Entry 5L1H (X-ray diffraction, 3.80 A resolution); this record covers chains A and D of the 4 polymer chains in the assembly.

Chain A (and D):
Name: Glutamate receptor 2
From: Rattus norvegicus
Notes: fragment: with deletions of 397-398, 402-405, 566-587; chain D of this document is another copy of the same molecule, construct and numbering; everything in this record applies to it too
Reference sequence: P19491 (GRIA2_RAT); aligned in 2 segments with insertions or deletions, so no single offset holds: 10-544 ~ UniProt 25-565; 567-826 ~ UniProt 588-847
Amino-acid sequence (803 residues; numbered 10 to 831; 19 numbers in that range are skipped by the numbering (no residue carries them; nothing is unmodelled there); the number before each row is that of its first residue):
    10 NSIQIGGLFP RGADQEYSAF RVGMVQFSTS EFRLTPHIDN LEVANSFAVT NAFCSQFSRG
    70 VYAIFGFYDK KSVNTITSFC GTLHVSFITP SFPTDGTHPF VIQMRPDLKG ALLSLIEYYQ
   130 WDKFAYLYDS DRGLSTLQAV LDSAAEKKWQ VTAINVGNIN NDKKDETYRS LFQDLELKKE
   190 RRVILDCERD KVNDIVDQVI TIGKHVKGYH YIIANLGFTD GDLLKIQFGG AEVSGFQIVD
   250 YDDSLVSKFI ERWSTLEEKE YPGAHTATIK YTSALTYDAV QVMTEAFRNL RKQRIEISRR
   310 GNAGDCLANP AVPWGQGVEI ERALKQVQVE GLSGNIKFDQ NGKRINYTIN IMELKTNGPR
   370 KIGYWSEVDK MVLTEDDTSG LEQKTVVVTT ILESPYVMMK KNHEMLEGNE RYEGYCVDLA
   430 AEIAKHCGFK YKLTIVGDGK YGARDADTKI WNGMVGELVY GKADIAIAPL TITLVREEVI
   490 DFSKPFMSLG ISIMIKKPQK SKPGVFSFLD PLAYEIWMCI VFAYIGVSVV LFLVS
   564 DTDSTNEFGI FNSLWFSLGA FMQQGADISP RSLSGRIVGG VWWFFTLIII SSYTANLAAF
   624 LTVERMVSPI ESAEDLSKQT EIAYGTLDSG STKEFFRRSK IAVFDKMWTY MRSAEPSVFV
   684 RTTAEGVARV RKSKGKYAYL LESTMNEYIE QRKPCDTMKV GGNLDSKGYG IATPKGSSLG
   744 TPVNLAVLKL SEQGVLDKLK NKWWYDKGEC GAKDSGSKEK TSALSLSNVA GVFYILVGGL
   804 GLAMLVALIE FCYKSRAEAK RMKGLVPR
Disordered / not traced: 564-572, 589-594, 817-831 (chain D: 564-572, 589-591, 817-831)
Disulfides: C63-C315, C718-C773
Glycans and other covalent adducts: N-acetylglucosamine (NAG) linked to N355
Construct notes: engineered mutation E241 (Asn256 in P19491), D385 (Asn406 in P19491), Q392 (Asn413 in P19491), A589 (Cys610 in P19491); linker (564-566); cloning artifact (827-831)
Ligand contacts: GYK ((8R)-5-(4-aminophenyl)-N,8-dimethyl-8,9-dihydro-2H,7H-[1,3]dioxolo[4,5-h][2,3]benzodiazepine-7-carboxamide): P512, S516, F517, D519, P520, Y616, N619, L620, F623, L624, S788, S790, N791
Swiss-Prot annotation at these positions:
  - glycosylation: N355 (N-linked (GlcNAc...) asparagine)
  - binding site (L-glutamate): S654, T655, E705
  - site: I633 (Crucial to convey clamshell closure to channel opening), R660 (Interaction with the cone snail toxin Con-ikot-ikot), K752 (Interaction with the cone snail toxin Con-ikot-ikot)
  - modified residue (Phosphoserine): S662, S696
  - lipidation: C815 (S-palmitoyl cysteine)
Reported in the primary citation:
  - binding site for GYK: S516, F517, D519, P520, S615, Y616, L620, F623, S788, N791
  - mutagenesis - D519A: increased binding to GYK
  - mutagenesis - S615A, F623A (IC50 = 153 +/- 8 uM), S788A: decreased binding to GYK
  - conformationally variable residues (helix shift): D519, F623, N791

Interface between chain A and chain D:
Pairs across the interface (87):
  T482(A) - E755(D)
  L483(A) - L748(D)
  L483(A) - L751(D)  hydrophobic
  L483(A) - K752(D)
  L483(A) - E755(D)  hydrogen bond (backbone-side chain)
  E486(A) - K493(D)  salt bridge
  E486(A) - N747(D)  hydrogen bond
  E486(A) - L748(D)
  E486(A) - L751(D)
  F491(A) - K493(D)  hydrogen bond (backbone-side chain)
  S492(A) - K493(D)
  K493(A) - E486(D)  salt bridge
  K493(A) - F491(D)
  K493(A) - S492(D)
  P494(A) - P494(D)  hydrophobic
  S497(A) - S729(D)  hydrogen bond
  F517(A) - I611(D)  hydrophobic
  W578(A) - L596(D)  hydrophobic
  W578(A) - R599(D)
  L581(A) - R599(D)
  L581(A) - I600(D)  hydrophobic
  F584(A) - W606(D)
  M585(A) - Q587(D)
  M585(A) - G602(D)
  M585(A) - G603(D)
  M585(A) - W606(D)
  Q586(A) - Q587(D)
  I613(A) - L610(D)  hydrophobic
  Y616(A) - I611(D)
  Y616(A) - S614(D)
  T617(A) - S614(D)  hydrogen bond
  L620(A) - S615(D)
  L620(A) - A618(D)
  A621(A) - A618(D)  hydrophobic
  L624(A) - N619(D)
  T625(A) - A622(D)
  T625(A) - T625(D)
  R628(A) - V626(D)
  R661(A) - E755(D)  hydrogen bond (side chain-backbone)
  I664(A) - K761(D)
  L727(A) - D760(D)
  D728(A) - D760(D)
  S729(A) - S497(D)  hydrogen bond
  L748(A) - L483(D)
  L748(A) - E486(D)
  L751(A) - L483(D)  hydrophobic
  L751(A) - E486(D)
  K752(A) - L483(D)
  E755(A) - T482(D)
  E755(A) - L483(D)  hydrogen bond (side chain-backbone)
  E755(A) - R661(D)  hydrogen bond (backbone-side chain)
  D760(A) - D728(D)
  K761(A) - I664(D)
  K783(A) - V630(D)
  S785(A) - D519(D)
  S785(A) - N619(D)
  S785(A) - F623(D)
  A786(A) - D519(D)
  A786(A) - A522(D)  hydrophobic
  A786(A) - N619(D)
  L787(A) - P520(D)  hydrogen bond (backbone-backbone)
  L787(A) - A522(D)
  L787(A) - I525(D)
  L787(A) - S615(D)
  L787(A) - N619(D)
  S788(A) - I525(D)
  L789(A) - E524(D)
  L789(A) - I525(D)  hydrophobic
  V792(A) - I525(D)  hydrophobic
  V795(A) - F608(D)
  V795(A) - I611(D)  hydrophobic
  F796(A) - C528(D)
  F796(A) - I529(D)
  F796(A) - A532(D)  hydrophobic
  F796(A) - F608(D)  hydrophobic
  I798(A) - V604(D)
  I798(A) - F607(D)  hydrophobic
  L799(A) - A532(D)  hydrophobic
  L799(A) - V604(D)  hydrophobic
  L799(A) - F608(D)  hydrophobic
  L803(A) - V539(D)  hydrophobic
  A806(A) - S597(D)  hydrogen bond (backbone-side chain)
  A806(A) - I600(D)  hydrophobic
  A806(A) - V601(D)  hydrophobic
  M807(A) - V539(D)  hydrophobic
  M807(A) - L542(D)  hydrophobic
  A810(A) - S597(D)
Interface residues without a listed pair, chain A (61 interface residues in all): I481, E487, W526, G582, Q587, T609, F658, N747, Q756, T784, G802, L805, V809
Interface residues without a listed pair, chain D (65 interface residues in all): I481, L521, G535, V536, Q586, G588, W605, I612, T617, A621, L727, S754, Q756

Summary:
61 residues of chain A and 65 residues of chain D are in contact, with 11 hydrogen bonds and 2 salt bridges.
Polar pairs include E486(A)-K493(D), L483(A)-E755(D) and E486(A)-N747(D). From the paper: a binding site for
GYK at S516(A), F517(A) and D519(A) among others; S615A, F623A and S788A of chain A reduce binding to GYK.
Both chains are Glutamate receptor 2 (Rattus norvegicus). Entry 5L1H (AMPA subtype ionotropic glutamate
receptor GluA2 in complex with noncompetitive inhibitor GYKI53655) was determined by X-ray diffraction,
deposited together with 5L1B, 5L1E, 5L1F and 5L1G.
